Entry 3RMA (X-ray diffraction, 2.84 A resolution); this record covers chains A and E of the 3 polymer chains in the assembly.

# Chain A
Molecule: DNA polymerase
Source organism: Enterobacteria phage RB69
Notes: EC 2.7.7.7
UniProt: Q38087 (DPOL_BPR69); numbering as in UniProt (aligned over 1-903)
Sequence (906 residues; row label = number of the first residue in the row):
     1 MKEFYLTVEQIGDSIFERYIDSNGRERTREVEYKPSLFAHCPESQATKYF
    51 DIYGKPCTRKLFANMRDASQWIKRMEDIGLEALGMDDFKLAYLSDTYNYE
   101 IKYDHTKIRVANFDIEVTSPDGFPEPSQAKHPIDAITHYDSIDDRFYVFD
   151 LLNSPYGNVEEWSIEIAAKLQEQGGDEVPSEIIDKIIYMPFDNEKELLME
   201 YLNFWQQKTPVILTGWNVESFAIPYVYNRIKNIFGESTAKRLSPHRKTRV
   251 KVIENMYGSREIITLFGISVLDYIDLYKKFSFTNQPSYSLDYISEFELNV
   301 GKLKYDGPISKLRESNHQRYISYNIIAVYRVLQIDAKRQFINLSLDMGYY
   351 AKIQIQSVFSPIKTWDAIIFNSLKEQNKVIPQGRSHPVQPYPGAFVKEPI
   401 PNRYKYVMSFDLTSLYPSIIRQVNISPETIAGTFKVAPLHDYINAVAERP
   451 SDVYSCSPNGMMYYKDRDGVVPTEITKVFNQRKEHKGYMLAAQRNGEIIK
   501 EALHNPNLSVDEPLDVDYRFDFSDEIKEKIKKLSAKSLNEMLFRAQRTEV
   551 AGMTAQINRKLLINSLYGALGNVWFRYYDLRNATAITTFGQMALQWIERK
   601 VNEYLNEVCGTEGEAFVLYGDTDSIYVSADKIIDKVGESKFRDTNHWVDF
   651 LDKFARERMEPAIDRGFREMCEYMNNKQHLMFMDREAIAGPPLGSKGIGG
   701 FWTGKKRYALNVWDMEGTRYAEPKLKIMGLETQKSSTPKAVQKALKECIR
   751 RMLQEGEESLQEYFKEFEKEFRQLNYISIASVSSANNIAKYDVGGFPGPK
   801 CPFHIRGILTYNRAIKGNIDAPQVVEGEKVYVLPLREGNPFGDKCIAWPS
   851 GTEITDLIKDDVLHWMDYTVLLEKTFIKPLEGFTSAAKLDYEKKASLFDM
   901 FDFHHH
Disordered / not traced: 252-260, 904-906
Construct notes: engineered mutation Ala222 (Asp in Q38087), Ala327 (Asp in Q38087); expression tag (904-906)
Swiss-Prot annotation at these positions:
  - region: Thr248 to Thr264 (Beta hairpin), Lys705 to Tyr708 (Binding of DNA in B-conformation), Leu897 to Phe903 (Interaction with the polymerase clamp)
  - binding site (Mg(2+)): Asp114, Glu116, Asp411, Leu412, Asp623
  - binding site (substrate): Ser414 to Tyr416, Arg482, Lys560
  - site: Asp621 (Optimization of metal coordination by the polymerase active site), Lys706 (Optimization of metal coordination by the polymerase active site), Asp714 (Essential for viral replication)
  - mutagenesis: Leu415 (L415A/G: Decreases base selectivity by several hundred fold; L415G/F: Increased misinsertion, increased mismatch extension and inefficient proofreading; L415M: No effect on base selectivity), Leu561 (L561A: No effect on the ability to recognize damaged DNA. Increase in probability of nucleotide incorporation), Ser565 (S565G: Increased incorporation efficiency of correct dNMPs; when associated with A-567), Tyr567 (Y567A: Inserts both dCMP and dAMP opposite 8-oxoG rapidly and with equal efficiency. 100-fold increase of dAMP and dGMP when situated opposite guanidinohydantoin ...), Asp621 (D621A: Drastic decrease in the efficiency of incorporation of dGMP), Lys706 (K706A: Almost complete loss of polymerase activity), Asp714 (D714A: Complete loss of viral replication)
What the authors report for this chain:
  - conformationally variable residues (order/disorder transition): Val252 to Arg260
  - catalytic residues: Asp114, Glu116 (citing earlier work)
  - mutagenesis - D222A/D327A: abolished catalytic activity (citing earlier work)

# Chain E
Molecule: 18-nt DNA strand
Sequence (18 nucleotides; numbered 1 to 18; the number before each row is that of its first residue):
     1 CGAXGAATGACAGCCGCG
Disordered / not traced: 1-4
Modified / non-standard residues: CTG ((5R,6S)-5,6-dihydro-5,6-dihydroxythymidine-5'-monophosphate) at position 4

# Chain A / chain E interface
Pairs across the interface (17):
  Tyr391(A) - DA6(E)  phosphate contact
  Pro392(A) - DA6(E)  phosphate contact
  Gly393(A) - DA6(E)  hydrogen bond to the phosphate
  Ala394(A) - DA6(E)  sugar contact
  Val396(A) - DA7(E)  phosphate contact
  Lys705(A) - DA7(E)  salt bridge to the phosphate
  Lys705(A) - DT8(E)  sugar contact
  Lys706(A) - DA6(E)  base contact
  Arg707(A) - DT8(E)  phosphate contact
  Arg707(A) - DG9(E)  salt bridge to the phosphate
  Gly798(A) - DG13(E)  phosphate contact
  Pro799(A) - DG13(E)  phosphate contact
  Lys800(A) - DA12(E)  phosphate contact
  Lys800(A) - DG13(E)  hydrogen bond to the phosphate
  Cys801(A) - DA12(E)  sugar contact
  Lys844(A) - DA12(E)  salt bridge to the phosphate
  Lys874(A) - DC11(E)  salt bridge to the phosphate
Interface residues without a listed pair, chain A (17 interface residues in all): Glu398, Phe803, Lys878
Interface residues without a listed pair, chain E (9 interface residues in all): DG5, DA10

# Overview
The interface between chain A and chain E involves 17 residues on one side and 9 on the other; the contacts
include 2 hydrogen bonds and 4 salt bridges. Among the polar pairs are Gly393(A)-DA6(E), Lys800(A)-DG13(E) and
Lys705(A)-DA7(E). From the paper: catalytic residues Asp114(A) and Glu116(A); D222A/D327A of chain A abolish
catalytic activity.
Here chain A is DNA polymerase (Enterobacteria phage RB69) and chain E is an 18-nt DNA strand. Entry 3RMA
(Crystal Structure of a replicative DNA polymerase bound to DNA containing Thymine Glycol) was determined by
X-ray diffraction (same publication as 3RMB, 3RMC and 3RMD).
